Entry 3S2D (X-ray diffraction, 3.20 A resolution); this record covers chains A and F of the 12 polymer chains in the assembly.

# Chain A
Molecule: DNA-directed RNA polymerase II subunit RPB1
Organism: Saccharomyces cerevisiae S288c
Notes: EC 2.7.7.6
Reference sequence: P04050 (RPB1_YEAST); residue numbers follow UniProt; this construct covers 1-1733
Sequence (1733 residues; numbered 1 to 1733; the number before each row is that of its first residue):
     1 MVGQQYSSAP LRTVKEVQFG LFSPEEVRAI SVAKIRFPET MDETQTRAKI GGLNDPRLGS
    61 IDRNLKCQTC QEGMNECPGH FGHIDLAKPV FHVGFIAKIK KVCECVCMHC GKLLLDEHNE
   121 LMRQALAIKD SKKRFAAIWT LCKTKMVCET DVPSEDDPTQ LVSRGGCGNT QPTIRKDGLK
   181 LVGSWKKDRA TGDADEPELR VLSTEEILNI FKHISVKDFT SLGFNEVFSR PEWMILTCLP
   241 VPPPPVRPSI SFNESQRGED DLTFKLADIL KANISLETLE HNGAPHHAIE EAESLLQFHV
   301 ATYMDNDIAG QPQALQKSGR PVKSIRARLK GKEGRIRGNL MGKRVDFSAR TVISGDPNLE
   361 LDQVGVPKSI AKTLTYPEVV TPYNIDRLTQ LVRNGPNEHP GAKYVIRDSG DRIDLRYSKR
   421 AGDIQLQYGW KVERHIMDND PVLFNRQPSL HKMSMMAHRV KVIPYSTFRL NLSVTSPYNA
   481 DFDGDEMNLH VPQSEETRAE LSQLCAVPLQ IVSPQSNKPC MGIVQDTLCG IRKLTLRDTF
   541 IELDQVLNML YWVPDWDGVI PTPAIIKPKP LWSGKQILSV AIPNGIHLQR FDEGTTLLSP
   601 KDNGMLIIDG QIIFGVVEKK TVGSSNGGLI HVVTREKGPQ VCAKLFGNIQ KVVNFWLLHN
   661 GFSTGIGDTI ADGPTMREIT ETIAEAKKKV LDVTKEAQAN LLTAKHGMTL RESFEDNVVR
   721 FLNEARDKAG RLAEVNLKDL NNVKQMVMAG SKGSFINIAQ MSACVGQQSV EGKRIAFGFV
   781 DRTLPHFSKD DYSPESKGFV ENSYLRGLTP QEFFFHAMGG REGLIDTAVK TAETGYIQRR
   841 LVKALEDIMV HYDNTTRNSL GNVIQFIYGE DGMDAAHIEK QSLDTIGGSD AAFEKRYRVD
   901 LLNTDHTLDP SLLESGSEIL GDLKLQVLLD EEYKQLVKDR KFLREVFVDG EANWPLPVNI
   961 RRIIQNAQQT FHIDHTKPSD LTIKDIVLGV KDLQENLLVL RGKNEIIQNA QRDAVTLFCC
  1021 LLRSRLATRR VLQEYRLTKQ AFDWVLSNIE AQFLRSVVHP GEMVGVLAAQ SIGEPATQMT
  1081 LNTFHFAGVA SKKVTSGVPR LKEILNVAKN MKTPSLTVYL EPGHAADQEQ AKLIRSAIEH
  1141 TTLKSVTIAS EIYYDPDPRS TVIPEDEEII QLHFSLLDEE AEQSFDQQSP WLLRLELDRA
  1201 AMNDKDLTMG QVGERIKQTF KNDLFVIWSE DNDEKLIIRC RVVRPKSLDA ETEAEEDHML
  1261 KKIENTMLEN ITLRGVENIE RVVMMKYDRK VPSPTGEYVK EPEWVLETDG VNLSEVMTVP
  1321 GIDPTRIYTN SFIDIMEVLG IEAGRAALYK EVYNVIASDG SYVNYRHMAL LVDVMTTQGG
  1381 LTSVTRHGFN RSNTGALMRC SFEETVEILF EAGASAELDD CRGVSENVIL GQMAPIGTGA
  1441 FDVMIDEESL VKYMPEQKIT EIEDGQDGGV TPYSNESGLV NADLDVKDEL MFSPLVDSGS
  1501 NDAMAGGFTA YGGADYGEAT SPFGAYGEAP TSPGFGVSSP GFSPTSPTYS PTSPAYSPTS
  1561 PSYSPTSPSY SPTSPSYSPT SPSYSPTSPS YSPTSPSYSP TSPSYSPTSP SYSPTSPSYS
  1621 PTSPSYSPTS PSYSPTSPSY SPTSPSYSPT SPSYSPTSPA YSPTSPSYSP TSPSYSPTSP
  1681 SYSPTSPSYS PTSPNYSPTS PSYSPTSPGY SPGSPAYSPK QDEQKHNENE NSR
Disordered / not traced: 1-2, 155-160, 187-198, 1177-1186, 1244-1253, 1446-1733
Metal / ion sites: Zn2+ site 1: Cys67, Cys70, Cys77, His80; Zn2+ site 2: Cys107, Cys110, Cys148, Cys167; Mg2+: Asp481, Asp483, Asp485 (shared with 1 residue of chain R)
Swiss-Prot annotation at these positions:
  - region: Pro248 to Asp260 (Lid loop), Asn306 to Lys323 (Rudder loop), Pro810 to Glu822 (Bridging helix)
  - binding site (Zn(2+)): Cys67, Cys70, Cys77, His80, Cys107, Cys110, Cys148, Cys167
  - binding site (Mg(2+)): Asp481, Asp483, Asp485
  - modified residue: Thr1471 (Phosphothreonine)
  - cross-link (Glycyl lysine isopeptide (Lys-Gly)): Lys695 (interchain with G-Cter in ubiquitin), Lys1246 (interchain with G-Cter in ubiquitin), Lys1350 (interchain with G-Cter in ubiquitin)
  - natural variant: Ser1653 to Pro1659 (deletion: In strain: A364A)
  - mutagenesis: Lys1246 (K1246R: Impairs ubiquitination during transcription stress)

# Chain F
Molecule: DNA-directed RNA polymerases I, II, and III subunit RPABC2
Organism: Saccharomyces cerevisiae S288c
Reference sequence: P20435 (RPAB2_YEAST); residues 1-155 here = UniProt positions 1-155
Sequence (155 residues; row label = number of the first residue in the row):
     1 MSDYEEAFND GNENFEDFDV EHFSDEETYE EKPQFKDGET TDANGKTIVT GGNGPEDFQQ
    61 HEQIRRKTLK EKAIPKDQRA TTPYMTKYER ARILGTRALQ ISMNAPVFVD LEGETDPLRI
   121 AMKELAEKKI PLVIRRYLPD GSFEDWSVEE LIVDL
Disordered / not traced: 1-70
Swiss-Prot annotation at these positions:
  - region: Leu111 to Leu132 (Leucine-zipper)
  - modified residue: Ser24 (Phosphoserine)

# How chain A and chain F interact
Pairs across the interface (66; chain A residue first):
  Val379(A) - Ser102(F)
  Val380(A) - Asn104(F)
  Thr381(A) - Asn104(F)  hydrogen bond
  Pro382(A) - Asn104(F)
  Tyr383(A) - Val107(F)
  Tyr383(A) - Leu111(F)  hydrophobic
  Tyr383(A) - Thr115(F)
  Glu495(A) - Ala98(F)
  Glu495(A) - Leu99(F)
  Glu495(A) - Ser102(F)
  Glu495(A) - Pro117(F)
  Glu496(A) - Gly95(F)
  Glu496(A) - Leu99(F)
  Ala499(A) - Ala91(F)
  Ala499(A) - Gly95(F)
  Ala499(A) - Leu118(F)  hydrophobic
  Gln503(A) - Arg90(F)
  Gln503(A) - Ala91(F)
  Leu504(A) - Lys87(F)
  Leu504(A) - Ala91(F)  hydrophobic
  His851(A) - Pro139(F)
  Tyr852(A) - Thr81(F)
  Tyr852(A) - Glu89(F)  hydrogen bond
  Tyr852(A) - Arg136(F)
  Tyr852(A) - Tyr137(F)
  Tyr852(A) - Leu138(F)
  Asp853(A) - Pro139(F)
  Arg857(A) - Pro139(F)
  Arg1001(A) - Ala80(F)
  Arg1001(A) - Thr82(F)
  Arg1001(A) - Pro83(F)
  Leu1054(A) - Tyr84(F)
  Arg1055(A) - Asp154(F)  salt bridge
  Arg1055(A) - Leu155(F)
  His1059(A) - Thr86(F)
  His1059(A) - Lys87(F)  hydrogen bond (side chain-backbone)
  His1059(A) - Tyr88(F)
  His1059(A) - Leu155(F)
  Pro1060(A) - Thr86(F)
  Pro1060(A) - Tyr88(F)
  Gly1061(A) - Tyr88(F)
  Glu1062(A) - Lys87(F)  salt bridge
  Glu1062(A) - Tyr88(F)  hydrogen bond
  Met1433(A) - Arg92(F)
  Gly1437(A) - Tyr88(F)
  Thr1438(A) - Tyr88(F)
  Thr1438(A) - Arg92(F)  hydrogen bond (backbone-side chain)
  Gly1439(A) - Arg92(F)
  Phe1441(A) - Tyr88(F)
  Phe1441(A) - Glu89(F)
  Phe1441(A) - Arg92(F)  hydrogen bond (backbone-side chain)
  Phe1441(A) - Ile134(F)  hydrophobic
  Phe1441(A) - Arg135(F)
  Asp1442(A) - Val133(F)
  Asp1442(A) - Ile134(F)
  Asp1442(A) - Arg135(F)  hydrogen bond (backbone-backbone)
  Asp1442(A) - Tyr137(F)  hydrogen bond
  Val1443(A) - Arg92(F)
  Val1443(A) - Ile93(F)  hydrophobic
  Val1443(A) - Val133(F)
  Val1443(A) - Ile134(F)  hydrophobic
  Met1444(A) - Leu132(F)
  Met1444(A) - Val133(F)  hydrogen bond (backbone-backbone)
  Met1444(A) - Arg135(F)
  Ile1445(A) - Pro131(F)
  Ile1445(A) - Leu132(F)  hydrophobic
Also at the interface, not in a pair above, chain A (39 interface residues in all): Tyr428, Gly429, Lys431, Ser494, Ser502, Thr855, Gly1002, Ala1051, Met1063
Also at the interface, not in a pair above, chain F (40 interface residues in all): Met85, Leu94, Thr96, Ile101, Met103, Glu114

# Overview
39 residues of chain A and 40 residues of chain F are in contact; the contacts include 9 hydrogen bonds and 2
salt bridges. Polar pairs include Arg1055(A)-Asp154(F), Glu1062(A)-Lys87(F) and Thr381(A)-Asn104(F).
Here chain A is DNA-directed RNA polymerase II subunit RPB1 and chain F is DNA-directed RNA polymerases I, II,
and III subunit RPABC2, both from Saccharomyces cerevisiae S288c. Entry 3S2D (RNA Polymerase II Initiation
Complex with a 5-nt RNA containing a 5Br-U) was determined by X-ray diffraction together with 3RZD, 3RZO,
3S14, 3S15, 3S16, 3S17 and 5 further entries from the same study.
